Entry 7X4I (X-ray diffraction, 3.38 A resolution); this record covers chains B and E of the 8 polymer chains in the assembly.

Chain B:
Protein: Spike glycoprotein
From: Severe acute respiratory syndrome coronavirus
UniProt: Q19QX0 (Q19QX0_SARS); residue numbers follow UniProt; this construct covers 320-523
Chain sequence (204 residues; row label = number of the first residue in the row):
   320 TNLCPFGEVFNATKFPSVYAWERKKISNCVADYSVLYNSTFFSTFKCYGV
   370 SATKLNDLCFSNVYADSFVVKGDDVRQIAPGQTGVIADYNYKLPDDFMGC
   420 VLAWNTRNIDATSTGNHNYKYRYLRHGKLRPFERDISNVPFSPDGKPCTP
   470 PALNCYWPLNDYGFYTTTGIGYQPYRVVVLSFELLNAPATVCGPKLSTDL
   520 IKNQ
Not modelled in the structure: 514-523
Disulfide bonds: Cys-323/Cys-348, Cys-366/Cys-419, Cys-378/Cys-511, Cys-467/Cys-474

Chain E:
Protein: nanobody aSA3
From: Vicugna pacos
Notes: antibody fragment or engineered binder
Chain sequence (123 residues; each row starts with the number of its first residue):
     1 QVQLVESGGGLVQPGGSLRLSCAASGFTSDHYALAWFRQAPGKEREGVSC
    51 IDSDGNPFYADSVKGRFTGSRDNAKNTVYLQMNSLKLEDTAVYYCAAGLW
   101 YGRSLNSFDYDYWGQGTQVTVSS
Disulfide bonds: Cys-22/Cys-95

Chain B / chain E interface:
Pairs across the interface (18):
  Tyr-408(B) / Gln-3(E)
  Tyr-440(B) / Gln-115(E)  hydrogen bond
  Tyr-442(B) / Gln-3(E)
  Tyr-442(B) / Val-5(E)  hydrophobic
  Tyr-442(B) / Gln-115(E)
  Leu-443(B) / Val-5(E)  hydrophobic
  Tyr-475(B) / Val-5(E)  hydrophobic
  Tyr-475(B) / Ser-7(E)
  Tyr-475(B) / Ala-23(E)
  Asn-479(B) / Gln-115(E)
  Asn-479(B) / Gly-116(E)  hydrogen bond (side chain-backbone)
  Tyr-484(B) / Pro-41(E)  hydrophobic
  Tyr-484(B) / Gln-118(E)
  Thr-486(B) / Pro-41(E)  hydrogen bond (side chain-backbone)
  Thr-486(B) / Gly-42(E)  hydrogen bond (side chain-backbone)
  Thr-487(B) / Gly-42(E)
  Tyr-491(B) / Gln-39(E)
  Tyr-491(B) / Arg-45(E)
Other interface residues (no listed pair), chain B (12 interface residues in all): Val-404, His-436

Summary:
The interface between chain B and chain E involves 12 residues on one side and 11 on the other, with 4
hydrogen bonds. Among the polar pairs are Tyr-440(B)/Gln-115(E), Asn-479(B)/Gly-116(E) and
Thr-486(B)/Pro-41(E).
Here chain B is Spike glycoprotein (Severe acute respiratory syndrome coronavirus) and chain E is nanobody
aSA3 (Vicugna pacos). Entry 7X4I (Crystal structure of nanobody aSA3 in complex with dimer SARS-CoV-1 RBD) was
determined by X-ray diffraction.
